PDB entry 9D94 | electron microscopy, 3.00 A resolution | chains Fe and Gd of the 48 polymer chains in the assembly

== Chain Fe ==
Molecule: Portal protein
Organism: Mycobacterium phage Bxb1
UniProtKB: Q9B0B0 (Q9B0B0_BPMB1); residue numbers follow UniProt; this construct covers 1-488
Chain sequence (488 residues; each row starts with the number of its first residue):
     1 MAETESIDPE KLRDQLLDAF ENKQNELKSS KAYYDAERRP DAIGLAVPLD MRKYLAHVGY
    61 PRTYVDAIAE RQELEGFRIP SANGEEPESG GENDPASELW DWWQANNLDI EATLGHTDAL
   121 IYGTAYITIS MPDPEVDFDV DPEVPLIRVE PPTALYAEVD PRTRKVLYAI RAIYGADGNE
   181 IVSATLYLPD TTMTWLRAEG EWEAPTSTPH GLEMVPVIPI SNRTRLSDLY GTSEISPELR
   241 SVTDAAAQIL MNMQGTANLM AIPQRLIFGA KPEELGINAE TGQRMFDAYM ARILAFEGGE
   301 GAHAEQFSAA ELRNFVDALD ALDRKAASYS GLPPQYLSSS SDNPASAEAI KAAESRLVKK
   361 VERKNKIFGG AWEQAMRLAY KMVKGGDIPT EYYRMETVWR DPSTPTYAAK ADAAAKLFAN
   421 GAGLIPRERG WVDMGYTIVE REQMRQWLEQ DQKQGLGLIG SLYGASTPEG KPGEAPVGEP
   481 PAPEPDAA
Disordered / not traced: 1-5, 456-488

== Chain Gd ==
Molecule: Head-to-tail adaptor
Organism: Mycobacterium phage Bxb1
UniProtKB: Q9B0A6 (Q9B0A6_BPMB1); residue numbers follow UniProt; this construct covers 1-125
Chain sequence (125 residues; numbered 1 to 125; the number before each row is that of its first residue):
     1 MATLATHEDV TAFWARTPTA EEIVLINRRL AQAERMLLRA IPELLIKASS DPVFRAEVID
    61 IEAEAVLRLV RNHEGYLSET DGNYTYMLQA QDPNRKLEIL PEEWEVLGIV RSGLGILVPT
   121 VVLPS
Disordered / not traced: 1

== Chain Fe / chain Gd interface ==
Pairs across the interface (23):
  E274(Fe) - S112(Gd)
  E274(Fe) - G113(Gd)  hydrogen bond (backbone-backbone)
  E274(Fe) - L114(Gd)
  L275(Fe) - L114(Gd)
  R284(Fe) - L114(Gd)  hydrogen bond (side chain-backbone)
  A291(Fe) - P119(Gd)
  R292(Fe) - I116(Gd)
  R292(Fe) - L117(Gd)
  R292(Fe) - V118(Gd)
  R292(Fe) - P119(Gd)
  I293(Fe) - I116(Gd)
  I293(Fe) - L117(Gd)  hydrogen bond (backbone-backbone)
  L294(Fe) - L114(Gd)  hydrophobic
  L294(Fe) - G115(Gd)
  L294(Fe) - I116(Gd)  hydrophobic
  A295(Fe) - G113(Gd)
  A295(Fe) - L114(Gd)
  A295(Fe) - G115(Gd)  hydrogen bond (backbone-backbone)
  A295(Fe) - L117(Gd)  hydrophobic
  F296(Fe) - G113(Gd)
  F296(Fe) - L114(Gd)  hydrophobic
  E297(Fe) - R111(Gd)  salt bridge
  E297(Fe) - G113(Gd)  hydrogen bond (backbone-backbone)
Other interface residues (no listed pair), chain Fe (11 interface residues in all): D287

== Overview ==
11 residues of chain Fe face 9 of chain Gd across their interface, with 5 hydrogen bonds and 1 salt bridge.
Polar pairs include E297(Fe)-R111(Gd), R284(Fe)-L114(Gd) and E274(Fe)-G113(Gd).
Here chain Fe is Portal protein and chain Gd is Head-to-tail adaptor, both from Mycobacterium phage Bxb1.
Entry 9D94 (Mycobacteriophage Bxb1 portal and connector assembly - Composite map and model) was determined by
electron microscopy together with 9D9W, 9D93, 9D9L and 9D9X from the same study.
